PDB entry 4QA5 | X-ray diffraction, 1.76 A resolution | chains A and C

[Chain A]
Molecule: Histone deacetylase 8
Source organism: Homo sapiens
Notes: EC 3.5.1.98
UniProt: Q9BY41 (HDAC8_HUMAN); numbering as in UniProt (aligned over 1-377)
Chain sequence (389 residues; numbered 1 to 389; the number before each row is that of its first residue):
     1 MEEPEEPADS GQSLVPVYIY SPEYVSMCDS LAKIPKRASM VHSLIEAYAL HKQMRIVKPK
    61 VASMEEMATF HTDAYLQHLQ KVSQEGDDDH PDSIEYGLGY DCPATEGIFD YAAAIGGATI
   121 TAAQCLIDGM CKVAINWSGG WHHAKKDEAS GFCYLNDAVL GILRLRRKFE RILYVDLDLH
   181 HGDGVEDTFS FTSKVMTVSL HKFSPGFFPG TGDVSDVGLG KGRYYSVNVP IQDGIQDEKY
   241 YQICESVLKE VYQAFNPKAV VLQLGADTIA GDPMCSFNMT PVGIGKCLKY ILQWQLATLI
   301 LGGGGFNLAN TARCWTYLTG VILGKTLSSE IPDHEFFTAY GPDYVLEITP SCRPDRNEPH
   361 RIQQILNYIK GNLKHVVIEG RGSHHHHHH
Not modelled in the structure: 1-13, 378-389
Differences from the reference sequence: engineered mutation Thr188 (Ala in Q9BY41), Phe306 (Tyr in Q9BY41); expression tag (378-389)
UniProt features mapped onto this chain:
  - active site: His143 (Proton acceptor)
  - binding site (substrate): Asp101, Gly151
  - binding site (a divalent metal cation): Asp178, His180, Asp267
  - modified residue: Ser39 (Phosphoserine)
Metal / ion sites: K+ site 1: Asp176, Asp178, His180, Ser199, Leu200; Zn2+: Asp178, His180, Asp267 (shared with Lys505(C) of chain C); K+ site 2: Phe189, Thr192, Val195, Tyr225; Mg2+ near Glu358 (its only coordinating residue here)
Small-molecule neighbours: 7-amino-4-methyl-chromen-2-one (MCM): Lys33, Tyr100, Asp101, Phe152
Reported in the primary citation:
  - disease-associated variants - C153F, A188T, T311M: decreased catalytic activity
  - disease-associated variants - C153F (Tm change -1.9 degC), A188T, T311M: decreased stability
  - Zn2+ coordination: His180 (citing earlier work)
  - disease-associated variants - H180R: abolished catalytic activity (citing earlier work)
  - contacts within the chain: Gly184-Thr188 (hydrogen bond)
  - mutagenesis - Y306F: abolished catalytic activity (citing earlier work)

[Chain C]
Molecule: tetrapeptide substrate
Chain sequence (5 residues; row label = number of the first residue in the row):
   501 XRHKK
Modified positions: ACE (acetyl group) at position 501; Lys504 (n(6)-acetyllysine; ALY); Lys505 (n(6)-acetyllysine; ALY)
Covalent attachments: 7-amino-4-methyl-chromen-2-one (MCM) linked to Lys505
Metal / ion sites: Zn2+: Lys505 (shared with Asp178(A), His180(A), Asp267(A) of chain A)

[Chain A / chain C interface]
Residue-residue contacts (22):
  Ile94(A) - Arg502(C)  hydrogen bond (backbone-side chain)
  Glu95(A) - Arg502(C)
  Gly97(A) - Arg502(C)
  Asp101(A) - Lys504(C)
  Asp101(A) - Lys505(C)  hydrogen bond (side chain-backbone)
  Trp141(A) - Lys505(C)
  His143(A) - Lys505(C)
  Glu148(A) - Arg502(C)  salt bridge
  Gly151(A) - Lys505(C)
  Phe152(A) - Lys505(C)
  Asp178(A) - Lys505(C)
  His180(A) - Lys505(C)
  Gly206(A) - His503(C)
  Phe208(A) - His503(C)
  Phe208(A) - Lys504(C)
  Phe208(A) - Lys505(C)
  Pro209(A) - His503(C)
  Gly210(A) - His503(C)
  Asp267(A) - Lys505(C)
  Met274(A) - Lys505(C)
  Gly304(A) - Lys505(C)
  Phe306(A) - Lys505(C)
Other interface residues (no listed pair), chain A (23 interface residues in all): His142, Cys153, Phe207, Gly303

[In short]
23 residues of chain A and 4 residues of chain C are in contact; the contacts include 2 hydrogen bonds and 1
salt bridge. Among the polar pairs are Glu148(A)-Arg502(C), Ile94(A)-Arg502(C) and Asp101(A)-Lys505(C). The
paper reports that C153F, A188T and T311M of chain A reduce catalytic activity; Zn2+ coordination by
His180(A); 5 substitutions were tested in all.
Chain A is Histone deacetylase 8 (Homo sapiens) and chain C is tetrapeptide substrate; the structure, Crystal
structure of A188T/Y306F HDAC8 in complex with a tetrapeptide substrate, was determined by X-ray diffraction
(same publication as 4QA6 and 4QA7).
